Entry 5ZGN (X-ray diffraction, 2.24 A resolution); this record covers chains E and G of the 8 polymer chains in the assembly.

[Chain E]
Protein: KacA
Organism: Klebsiella pneumoniae subsp. pneumoniae HS11286
UniProtKB: A0A0H3GLZ1 (A0A0H3GLZ1_KLEPH); residues 2-88 here = UniProt positions 2-88
Chain sequence (88 residues; numbered 1 to 88; the number before each row is that of its first residue):
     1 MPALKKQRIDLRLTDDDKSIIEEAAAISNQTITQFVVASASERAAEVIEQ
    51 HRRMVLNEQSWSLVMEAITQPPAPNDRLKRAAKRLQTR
Not modelled in the structure: 1-4, 87-88
Modified / non-standard residues: Mse1 (selenomethionine); Mse54 (selenomethionine; parent Met); Mse65 (selenomethionine; parent Met)
Differences from the reference sequence: initiating methionine (1)

[Chain G]
Molecule: 27-nt DNA strand
Sequence (27 nucleotides; numbered 1 to 27; the number before each row is that of its first residue):
     1 AAATGTACGGTTATTAACCGTACATGA

[Chain E / chain G interface]
Pairs across the interface (8):
  Arg12(E) with DA22(G), base contact
  Lys18(E) with DC18(G), salt bridge to the phosphate
  Glu22(E) with DC18(G), phosphate contact
  Thr31(E) with DA16(G), phosphate contact; DA17(G), phosphate contact
  Ile32(E) with DA17(G), hydrogen bond to the phosphate
  Thr33(E) with DA16(G), phosphate contact; DA17(G), hydrogen bond to the phosphate
Also at the interface, not in a pair above, chain E (7 interface residues in all): Lys5

[Summary]
7 residues of chain E and 4 residues of chain G are in contact, with 2 hydrogen bonds and 1 salt bridge. Polar
contacts include Ile32(E)-DA17(G), Thr33(E)-DA17(G) and Lys18(E)-DC18(G).
Chain E is KacA (Klebsiella pneumoniae subsp. pneumoniae HS11286) and chain G is a 27-nt DNA strand; the
structure, The crystal structure of KacTA-DNA complex, was determined by X-ray diffraction.
